PDB entry 4C3T | X-ray diffraction, 1.69 A resolution | chains A and B

== Chain A (and B) ==
Protein: Carbonate dehydratase
Organism: Thermovibrio ammonificans
Notes: EC 4.2.1.1; chain B of this document is another copy of the same molecule, construct and numbering; everything in this record applies to it too
UniProtKB: E8T502 (E8T502_THEA1); residue numbers follow UniProt; this construct covers 1-247
Chain sequence (247 residues; each row starts with the number of its first residue):
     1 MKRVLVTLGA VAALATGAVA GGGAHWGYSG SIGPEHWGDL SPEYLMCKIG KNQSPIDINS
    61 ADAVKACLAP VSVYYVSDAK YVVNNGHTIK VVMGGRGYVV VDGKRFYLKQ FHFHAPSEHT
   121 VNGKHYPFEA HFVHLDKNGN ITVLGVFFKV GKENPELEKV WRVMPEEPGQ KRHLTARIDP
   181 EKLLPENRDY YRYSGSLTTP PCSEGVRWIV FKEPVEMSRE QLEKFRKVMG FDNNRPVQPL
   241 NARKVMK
Disordered / not traced: 1-22
Disulfide bonds: Cys47-Cys202
Metal / ion sites: Zn2+: His112, His114, His131

== Chain A / chain B interface ==
Contacting residue pairs - 1 pairs, chain A then chain B:
  Cys67(A) - Cys67(B)  disulfide
Interface residues without a listed pair, chain A (2 interface residues in all): Ala66
Interface residues without a listed pair, chain B (2 interface residues in all): Ala66
Disulfides between the chains: Cys67(A)-Cys67(B)

== Summary ==
The chain A/chain B interface involves 2 residues from each chain, with 1 disulfide bond. His112(A), His114(A)
and His131(A) coordinate Zn2+.
Both chains are Carbonate dehydratase (Thermovibrio ammonificans). Entry 4C3T (The Carbonic anhydrase from
Thermovibrio ammonificans reveals an interesting intermolecular disulfide contributing to increasing thermal
stability ...) was determined by X-ray diffraction, deposited together with 4COQ and 4UOV.
